Entry 5KOJ (X-ray diffraction, 2.59 A resolution); this record covers chains A and B of the 4 polymer chains in the assembly.

Chain A:
Name: Nitrogenase protein alpha chain
Organism: Gluconacetobacter diazotrophicus (strain ATCC 49037 / DSM 5601 / PAl5)
Notes: EC 1.18.6.1
Reference sequence: A9H5W5 (A9H5W5_GLUDA); numbering as in UniProt (aligned over 1-499)
Sequence (499 residues; each row starts with the number of its first residue):
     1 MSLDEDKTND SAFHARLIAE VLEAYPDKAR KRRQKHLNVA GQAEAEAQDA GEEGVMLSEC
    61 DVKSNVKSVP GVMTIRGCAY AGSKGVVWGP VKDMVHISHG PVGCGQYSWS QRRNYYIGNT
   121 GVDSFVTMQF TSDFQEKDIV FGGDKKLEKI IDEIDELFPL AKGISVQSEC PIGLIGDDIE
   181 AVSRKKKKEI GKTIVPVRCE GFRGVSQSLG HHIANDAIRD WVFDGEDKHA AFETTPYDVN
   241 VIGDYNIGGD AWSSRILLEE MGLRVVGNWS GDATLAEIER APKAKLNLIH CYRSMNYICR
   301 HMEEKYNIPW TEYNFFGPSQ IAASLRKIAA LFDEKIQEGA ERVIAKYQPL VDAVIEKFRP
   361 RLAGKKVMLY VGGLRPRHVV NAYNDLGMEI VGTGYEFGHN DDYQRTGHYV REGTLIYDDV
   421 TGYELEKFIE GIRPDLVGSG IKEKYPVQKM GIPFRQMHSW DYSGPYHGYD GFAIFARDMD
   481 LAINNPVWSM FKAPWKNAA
Not modelled in the structure: 1-5, 45-53, 496-499
Metal / ion sites: fe(8)-S(7) cluster Fe: Cys78, Cys104, Cys170 (shared with Cys69(B), Cys94(B), Tyr98(B), Cys152(B) of chain B); Fe ion near Cys291 (its only coordinating residue here)
Residues lining bound ligands:
  - fe(8)-S(7) cluster (CLF): Cys78, Tyr80, Pro101, Gly103, Cys104, Tyr107, Glu169, Cys170, Gly201
  - 3-hydroxy-3-carboxy-adipic acid (HCA): Ala81, Gln111, Arg112, Gln207, Gly440, Ile441, Lys442, Gln456, His458
  - ICS (iron-sulfur-molybdenum cluster with interstitial carbon): Val86, Arg112, Gln207, His211, Tyr245, Ile247, Cys291, Arg293, Ser294, Val371, Gly372, Gly373, Leu374, Arg375, Pro376, Phe397, Met457, His458
Reported in the primary citation:
  - fe(8)-S(7) cluster coordination: Cys104

Chain B:
Name: Nitrogenase FeMo beta subunit protein NifK
Organism: Gluconacetobacter diazotrophicus (strain ATCC 49037 / DSM 5601 / PAl5)
Notes: EC 1.18.6.1
Reference sequence: A9H5W8 (A9H5W8_GLUDA); numbering as in UniProt (aligned over 1-511)
Sequence (511 residues; row label = number of the first residue in the row):
     1 MPQNVDKILD HAPLFREPEY QEMLAGKAKL ENMPPADKVV EIADWTKSWE YREKNFARES
    61 LSVNPAKACQ PLGAVFVASG FERTMSFVHG SQGCVAYYRS HLSRHFKEPS SAVSSSMTED
   121 AAVFGGLNNM VDGLANTYKL YDPKMIAVST TCMAEVIGDD LHAFIQTAKG KGSVPEEFDV
   181 PFAHTPAFVG SHVTGYDNML KGILEHFWKG RTPVPNRSVN IIPGFDGFAV GNNRELKRIL
   241 GMMGVQYTIL SDVSDQFDTP SDGEYRMYDG GTKIEAARDA VNADYTISLQ EYCTPKTLEY
   301 CQSFGQKTAS FHYPLGIGAT DDLLQKLSEI SGKPVPQELE MERGRLVDAL ADSQAYLHGK
   361 TYAIYGDPDF VYGMARFILE TGGEPKHCLA TNGSKAWEAQ MQELFDSSPF GVGCKAWGGK
   421 DLWHMRSLLA TEKVDLLIGN SYGKYLERDT DTPLIRLMFP IFDRHHHHRF PVWGYQGALR
   481 VLVTLLDKIF DKLDDDTIQA GVTDYSFDLT R
Not modelled in the structure: 1
Metal / ion sites: fe(8)-S(7) cluster Fe: Cys69, Cys94, Tyr98, Cys152 (shared with Cys78(A), Cys104(A), Cys170(A) of chain A); Fe ion site 1: Lys107, Glu108 (shared with 2 residues of chain D); Fe ion site 2: Asp348, Asp352 (shared with 2 residues of chain D)
Residues lining bound ligands: fe(8)-S(7) cluster (CLF): Cys69, Pro71, Ser91, Gly93, Cys94, Tyr97, Tyr98, Thr151, Cys152, Ala187
Reported in the primary citation:
  - fe(8)-S(7) cluster coordination: Cys94, Tyr98
  - conformationally variable residues: Tyr98

How chain A and chain B interact:
Pairs across the interface (201; chain A residue first):
  Ala24(A) with Lys139(B); Leu140(B)
  Tyr25(A) with Leu140(B), hydrophobic
  Pro26(A) with Ala135(B); Asn136(B)
  Lys28(A) with Asp132(B), salt bridge
  Ala29(A) with Asn136(B)
  Lys67(A) with Thr118(B), hydrogen bond; Asp120(B), salt bridge
  Ser68(A) with Gln92(B), hydrogen bond; Ser116(B)
  Val69(A) with Asn136(B)
  Pro70(A) with Ser114(B); Ser115(B); Asn129(B); Gly133(B); Asn136(B), hydrogen bond (backbone-side chain)
  Gly71(A) with Val113(B); Ser114(B), hydrogen bond (backbone-backbone); Gly133(B); Asn136(B); Thr137(B), hydrogen bond (backbone-side chain); Tyr141(B)
  Val72(A) with Tyr141(B), hydrogen bond (backbone-side chain)
  Met73(A) with Met85(B), hydrophobic; Arg99(B), hydrogen bond; Ser111(B); Ala112(B); Val113(B), hydrophobic; Tyr141(B)
  Thr74(A) with Gln92(B); Arg99(B)
  Arg76(A) with Gln92(B); Ala96(B)
  Gly77(A) with Gly93(B)
  Cys78(A) with Gly93(B)
  Tyr80(A) with Tyr97(B)
  Ala81(A) with Tyr97(B)
  Lys92(A) with Glu31(B), salt bridge; Met33(B)
  Pro101(A) with Ala187(B), hydrophobic
  Val102(A) with Pro65(B), hydrophobic; Lys67(B); Ala68(B); Cys69(B)
  Gly103(A) with Cys69(B)
  Gln106(A) with Pro65(B); Lys67(B), hydrogen bond (side chain-backbone); Tyr442(B), hydrogen bond (backbone-side chain)
  Tyr107(A) with Ala68(B); Cys69(B), hydrogen bond; Leu72(B); Tyr97(B), hydrophobic; Tyr98(B), hydrophobic; His101(B)
  Ser108(A) with Tyr97(B)
  Trp109(A) with Asn64(B); Pro65(B); Tyr442(B), hydrophobic; Tyr445(B)
  Ser110(A) with Tyr445(B), hydrogen bond
  Gln111(A) with Arg104(B), hydrogen bond; Phe462(B)
  Arg113(A) with His11(B)
  Tyr115(A) with His11(B)
  Ile117(A) with Met33(B)
  Asn119(A) with Val39(B)
  Thr120(A) with Arg448(B)
  Gly121(A) with Trp423(B)
  Val122(A) with Val39(B); Ala43(B), hydrophobic
  Asp123(A) with Met33(B); Pro34(B); Val39(B)
  Thr127(A) with Tyr445(B)
  Met128(A) with Val63(B), hydrophobic; Asn64(B); Trp423(B), hydrophobic
  Gln129(A) with Ser62(B); Val63(B); Asn64(B), hydrogen bond (backbone-backbone); Pro65(B)
  Phe130(A) with Ser62(B); Val63(B), hydrophobic
  Thr131(A) with Leu61(B); Ser62(B), hydrogen bond (backbone-backbone)
  Asp133(A) with Ser62(B); Lys67(B), salt bridge
  Phe134(A) with Phe188(B)
  Gln135(A) with Phe188(B)
  Glu136(A) with Phe188(B), hydrogen bond (backbone-backbone)
  Ile139(A) with Phe188(B), hydrophobic
  Lys146(A) with Ser60(B)
  Lys149(A) with Glu59(B), salt bridge; Ser60(B)
  Ile150(A) with Ser60(B); Leu61(B)
  Glu153(A) with Arg58(B); Glu59(B), hydrogen bond (side chain-backbone); Ser60(B), hydrogen bond (side chain-backbone); Leu61(B), hydrogen bond (side chain-backbone)
  Ile154(A) with Leu61(B), hydrophobic
  Glu156(A) with Trp45(B); Lys54(B), salt bridge
  Leu157(A) with Tyr51(B), hydrogen bond (backbone-side chain); Lys54(B); Asn55(B); Arg58(B)
  Phe158(A) with Trp423(B)
  Pro159(A) with Trp45(B)
  Leu160(A) with Pro34(B), hydrophobic; Lys38(B); Ile42(B), hydrophobic
  Lys162(A) with Asn32(B), hydrogen bond (side chain-backbone); Met33(B); Pro34(B)
  Cys170(A) with Ser91(B); Met153(B), hydrophobic
  Pro171(A) with Cys152(B)
  Leu174(A) with Ala122(B), hydrophobic; Met153(B), hydrophobic; Val156(B), hydrophobic
  Gly201(A) with Ser91(B)
  Phe202(A) with Ser91(B); Thr118(B); Glu119(B), hydrogen bond (backbone-backbone); Met153(B), hydrophobic
  Arg203(A) with Glu119(B), salt bridge
  Val205(A) with Gln92(B), hydrogen bond (backbone-side chain)
  Gly248(A) with His11(B); Phe15(B)
  Gly249(A) with Phe15(B)
  Trp252(A) with Phe15(B), hydrophobic; Tyr20(B); Met23(B); Leu24(B)
  Ser253(A) with Tyr20(B)
  Arg255(A) with Met23(B); Lys27(B)
  Ile256(A) with Glu19(B); Tyr20(B); Met23(B)
  Glu259(A) with Met23(B)
  Arg264(A) with Leu30(B)
  Asp272(A) with Lys27(B), salt bridge; Glu31(B)
  Thr274(A) with Glu31(B), hydrogen bond (side chain-backbone); Met33(B)
  Ala276(A) with Glu31(B); Asn32(B)
  Glu277(A) with Lys27(B), salt bridge; Glu31(B)
  Arg280(A) with Leu30(B), hydrogen bond (side chain-backbone)
  Ala353(A) with Val5(B), hydrophobic
  Val354(A) with Val5(B), hydrophobic
  Lys357(A) with Val5(B)
  Phe358(A) with Ile8(B), hydrophobic
  Gly422(A) with Tyr141(B)
  Tyr423(A) with Leu140(B); Tyr141(B), hydrogen bond (backbone-side chain)
  Glu426(A) with Tyr265(B)
  Ile441(A) with Ser100(B); Arg104(B)
  Lys442(A) with Ala96(B); Arg99(B); Ser100(B)
  Tyr445(A) with Lys107(B); Glu108(B); Pro109(B)
  Pro446(A) with Pro109(B), hydrophobic; Tyr265(B), hydrophobic
  Lys449(A) with Glu108(B), salt bridge; Pro109(B); Thr259(B), hydrogen bond (side chain-backbone); Pro260(B); Ser261(B); Asp262(B); Gly263(B), hydrogen bond (backbone-backbone); Glu264(B), hydrogen bond (backbone-backbone)
  Met450(A) with Gly263(B)
  Tyr462(A) with His11(B), hydrogen bond (backbone-side chain)
  Ser463(A) with His11(B)
  Gly464(A) with Asp10(B); His11(B), hydrogen bond (backbone-backbone)
  Pro465(A) with His11(B); Leu14(B); Phe15(B), hydrophobic
  Asp470(A) with Gln3(B), hydrogen bond (backbone-side chain); Leu14(B); Tyr20(B), hydrogen bond
  Ala473(A) with Gln3(B); Ile8(B)
  Ile474(A) with Gln3(B); Ile8(B), hydrophobic; Leu9(B); Asp10(B)
  Arg477(A) with Ile8(B); Asp10(B), salt bridge
  Phe491(A) with Ser261(B); Asp262(B); Gly263(B)
Interface residues without a listed pair, chain A (112 interface residues in all): Arg32, Ile75, Asp93, Cys104, Ser132, Ile175, Gly204, Ser206, His229, Leu350, Thr421, Gln448, Gly451
Interface residues without a listed pair, chain B (97 interface residues in all): Thr46, Ala66, Phe87, Ser103, Val189, Gly190, Met267, Leu422, Asp449

In short:
Chain A and chain B form an interface of 112 and 97 residues respectively; the contacts include 32 hydrogen
bonds and 11 salt bridges. Polar pairs include Lys28(A)-Asp132(B), Lys67(A)-Asp120(B) and Lys92(A)-Glu31(B).
Fe(8)-S(7) cluster is bound between chain A and chain B. The paper reports fe(8)-S(7) cluster coordination by
Cys104(A) and Cys94(B) among others; conformational variability at Tyr98(B).
Here chain A is Nitrogenase protein alpha chain and chain B is Nitrogenase FeMo beta subunit protein NifK,
both from Gluconacetobacter diazotrophicus (strain ATCC 49037 / DSM 5601 / PAl5). Entry 5KOJ (Nitrogenase
MoFeP protein in the IDS oxidized state) was determined by X-ray diffraction (same publication as 5KOH).
